Entry 8GMT (electron microscopy, 3.31 A resolution); this record covers chains S and F of the 5 polymer chains in the assembly.

== Chain S ==
Molecule: 6-nt DNA strand
Sequence (6 nucleotides; row label = number of the first residue in the row):
     7 TTTTTT

== Chain F ==
Molecule: Protein RecA
Source organism: Escherichia coli
UniProtKB: A0A485JBB4 (A0A485JBB4_ECOLX); residues 0-352 here correspond to UniProt positions 1-353 (UniProt number = residue number + 1)
Sequence (353 residues; row label = number of the first residue in the row; numbering starts at 0):
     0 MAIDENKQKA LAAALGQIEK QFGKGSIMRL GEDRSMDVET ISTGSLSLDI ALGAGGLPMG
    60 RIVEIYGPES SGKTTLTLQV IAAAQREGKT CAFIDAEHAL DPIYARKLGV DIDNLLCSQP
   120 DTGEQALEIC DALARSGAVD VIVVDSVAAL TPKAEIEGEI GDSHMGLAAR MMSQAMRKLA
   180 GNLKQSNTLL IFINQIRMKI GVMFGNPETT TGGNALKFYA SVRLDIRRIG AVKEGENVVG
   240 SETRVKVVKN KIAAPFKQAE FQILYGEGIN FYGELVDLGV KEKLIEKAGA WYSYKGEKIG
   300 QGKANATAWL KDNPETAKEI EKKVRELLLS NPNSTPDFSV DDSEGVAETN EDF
Unresolved in the structure: 0, 334-352
Metal / ion sites: Mg2+: Thr73, Glu96 (together with ATP-gamma-S)
Ligand contacts:
  - ATP-gamma-S (AGS; phosphothiophosphoric acid-adenylate ester), molecule 1: Glu68, Ser69, Ser70, Gly71, Lys72, Thr73, Thr74, Glu96, Asp100, Tyr103, Arg227, Tyr264
  - ATP-gamma-S (AGS), molecule 2: Phe217, Lys248, Asn249, Lys250, Ile251, Ala252, Ala253, Pro254
From the paper describing this entry:
  - mutagenesis - F203A: decreased catalytic activity with DNA polymerase V subunit UmuD

== Chain S / chain F interface ==
Pairs across the interface (17):
  DT8(S) with Arg169(F), hydrogen bond to the base
  DT9(S) with Met164(F), base contact; Ala168(F), phosphate contact; Arg169(F), hydrogen bond to the base; Ser172(F), hydrogen bond to the phosphate; Arg176(F), salt bridge to the phosphate
  DT10(S) with Met164(F), base contact; Ala168(F), sugar contact; Gly212(F), phosphate contact; Asn213(F), hydrogen bond to the phosphate
  DT11(S) with Thr209(F), phosphate contact; Gly211(F), phosphate contact; Gly212(F), hydrogen bond to the phosphate
  DT12(S) with Arg196(F), sugar contact; Met197(F), base contact; Lys198(F), base contact; Ile199(F), sugar contact
Interface residues without a listed pair, chain F (17 interface residues in all): Gly165, Ala167, Thr210, Ala214

== Overview ==
5 residues of chain S and 17 residues of chain F are in contact, with 5 hydrogen bonds and 1 salt bridge.
Among the polar pairs are DT8(S)-Arg169(F), DT9(S)-Arg169(F) and DT9(S)-Ser172(F). Chain F binds ATP-gamma-S.
The paper reports that F203A of chain F reduces catalytic activity with DNA polymerase V subunit UmuD.
Here chain S is a 6-nt DNA strand and chain F is Protein RecA (Escherichia coli). Entry 8GMT (Structure of
UmuD in complex with RecA filament) was determined by electron microscopy, deposited together with 7YWA, 8GMS
and 8GMU.
